Entry 5HKP (X-ray diffraction, 2.20 A resolution); this record covers chains A and B of the 4 polymer chains in the assembly.

# Chain A (and B)
Name: Tankyrase-1
From: Mus musculus
Notes: EC 2.4.2.30; chain B of this document is another copy of the same molecule, construct and numbering; everything in this record applies to it too
Reference sequence: Q6PFX9 (TNKS1_MOUSE); residue numbers follow UniProt; this construct covers 308-655
Amino-acid sequence (351 residues; row label = number of the first residue in the row):
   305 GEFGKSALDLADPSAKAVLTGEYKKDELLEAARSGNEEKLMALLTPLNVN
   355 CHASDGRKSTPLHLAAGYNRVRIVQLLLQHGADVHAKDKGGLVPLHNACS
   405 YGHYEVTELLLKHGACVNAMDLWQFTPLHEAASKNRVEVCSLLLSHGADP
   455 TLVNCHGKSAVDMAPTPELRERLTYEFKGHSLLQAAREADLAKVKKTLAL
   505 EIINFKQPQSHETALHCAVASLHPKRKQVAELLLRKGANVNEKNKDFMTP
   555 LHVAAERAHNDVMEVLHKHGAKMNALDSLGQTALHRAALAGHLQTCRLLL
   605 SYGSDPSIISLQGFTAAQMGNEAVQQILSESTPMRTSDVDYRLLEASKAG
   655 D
Disordered / not traced: 305-321, 635-655 (chain B: 305-323, 635-655)
Differences from the reference sequence: expression tag (305-307)

# Interface between chain A and chain B
Residue-residue contacts (90; chain A residue first):
  Ser449(A) - Gln511(B)
  Tyr479(A) - Leu504(B)
  Tyr479(A) - Ile506(B)
  Tyr479(A) - Phe509(B)
  Glu480(A) - Phe509(B)
  Lys482(A) - Glu475(B)  salt bridge
  Lys482(A) - Ile506(B)
  Gly483(A) - Ile506(B)
  Gly483(A) - Phe509(B)
  His484(A) - Phe509(B)
  His484(A) - Gln511(B)
  His484(A) - Pro512(B)
  Leu486(A) - Ile506(B)
  Leu486(A) - Ile507(B)  hydrophobic
  Leu486(A) - Ala518(B)  hydrophobic
  Leu487(A) - Phe509(B)  hydrophobic
  Leu487(A) - Gln511(B)
  Leu487(A) - Thr517(B)
  Leu487(A) - Ala518(B)
  Leu487(A) - Cys521(B)
  Ala490(A) - Ala518(B)
  Ala490(A) - Cys521(B)  hydrophobic
  Ala490(A) - Ala522(B)
  Ala490(A) - Ser525(B)
  Arg491(A) - Glu516(B)  salt bridge
  Arg491(A) - Cys521(B)
  Arg491(A) - Ser525(B)  hydrogen bond (backbone-side chain)
  Arg491(A) - His527(B)
  Glu492(A) - Ser525(B)
  Glu492(A) - His527(B)
  Ala493(A) - Ser525(B)
  Ala493(A) - His527(B)
  Ala493(A) - Lys529(B)
  Ala493(A) - Arg530(B)
  Ala493(A) - Val533(B)  hydrophobic
  Leu495(A) - Val533(B)
  Leu495(A) - Leu536(B)  hydrophobic
  Val498(A) - Leu536(B)  hydrophobic
  Val498(A) - Leu537(B)  hydrophobic
  Lys499(A) - Leu536(B)
  Thr501(A) - Ile506(B)
  Leu502(A) - Ile506(B)  hydrophobic
  Leu502(A) - Ile507(B)  hydrophobic
  Leu504(A) - Glu475(B)
  Leu504(A) - Tyr479(B)
  Glu505(A) - Tyr479(B)
  Glu505(A) - Glu505(B)
  Glu505(A) - Ile506(B)  hydrogen bond (side chain-backbone)
  Glu505(A) - Ile507(B)  hydrogen bond (side chain-backbone)
  Ile506(A) - Tyr479(B)  hydrophobic
  Ile506(A) - Leu486(B)
  Ile506(A) - Glu505(B)  hydrogen bond (backbone-side chain)
  Ile507(A) - Leu502(B)  hydrophobic
  Ile507(A) - Glu505(B)
  Phe509(A) - Tyr479(B)
  Phe509(A) - Glu480(B)
  Phe509(A) - Gly483(B)
  Phe509(A) - His484(B)
  Gln511(A) - Leu487(B)
  Pro512(A) - Ser449(B)
  Pro512(A) - His484(B)
  Gln513(A) - Ser449(B)
  Thr517(A) - Leu487(B)
  Ala518(A) - Leu486(B)  hydrophobic
  Ala518(A) - Leu487(B)
  Ala518(A) - Ala490(B)
  Cys521(A) - Leu487(B)
  Cys521(A) - Ala490(B)  hydrophobic
  Cys521(A) - Arg491(B)  hydrogen bond
  Ala522(A) - Ala490(B)
  Ser525(A) - Ala490(B)
  Ser525(A) - Arg491(B)  hydrogen bond (side chain-backbone)
  Ser525(A) - Glu492(B)
  Ser525(A) - Ala493(B)
  His527(A) - Arg491(B)
  His527(A) - Glu492(B)
  His527(A) - Ala493(B)
  Lys529(A) - Ala493(B)
  Lys529(A) - Leu495(B)
  Arg530(A) - Ala493(B)
  Val533(A) - Ala493(B)  hydrophobic
  Val533(A) - Leu495(B)  hydrophobic
  Leu536(A) - Leu495(B)  hydrophobic
  Leu536(A) - Val498(B)  hydrophobic
  Leu536(A) - Lys499(B)
  Leu537(A) - Val498(B)  hydrophobic
  Lys540(A) - Lys540(B)
  Lys540(A) - Gly541(B)
  Gly541(A) - Arg539(B)
  Gly541(A) - Gly541(B)
Interface residues without a listed pair, chain A (44 interface residues in all): Tyr408, Arg474, Asp494, Glu516, Gln532, Arg539
Interface residues without a listed pair, chain B (46 interface residues in all): His450, Arg474, Lys482, Asp494, Thr501, Asn508, Gln513, Gln532

# Overview
The interface between chain A and chain B involves 44 residues on one side and 46 on the other, with 6
hydrogen bonds and 2 salt bridges. Polar pairs include Lys482(A)-Glu475(B), Arg491(A)-Glu516(B) and
Arg491(A)-Ser525(B).
Chain A and chain B are both Tankyrase-1 (Mus musculus); the structure, Crystal structure of mouse
Tankyrase/human TRF1 complex, was determined by X-ray diffraction.
